Entry 2BJ4 (X-ray diffraction, 2.00 A resolution); this record covers chains A and C of the 4 polymer chains in the assembly.

== Chain A ==
Name: Estrogen receptor
From: Homo sapiens
Notes: fragment: residues 305-533 (ligand-binding domain)
UniProt: P03372 (ESR1_HUMAN); numbering as in UniProt (aligned over 305-533)
Chain sequence (252 residues; each row starts with the number of its first residue):
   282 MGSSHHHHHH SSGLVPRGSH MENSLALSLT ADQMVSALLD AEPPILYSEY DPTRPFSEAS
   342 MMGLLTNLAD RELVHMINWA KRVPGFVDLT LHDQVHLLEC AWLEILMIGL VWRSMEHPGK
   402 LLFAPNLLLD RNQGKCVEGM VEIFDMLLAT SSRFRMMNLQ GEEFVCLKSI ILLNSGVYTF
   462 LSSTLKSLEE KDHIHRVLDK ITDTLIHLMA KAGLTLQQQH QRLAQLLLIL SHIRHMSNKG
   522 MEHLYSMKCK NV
Not modelled in the structure: 282-304, 331-335, 463, 529-533
Ligand contacts: 4-hydroxytamoxifen (OHT): Met343, Leu346, Thr347, Leu349, Ala350, Asp351, Glu353, Leu354, Trp383, Leu384, Leu387, Met388, Leu391, Arg394, Phe404, Met421, Ile424, Phe425, Leu428, Gly521, His524, Leu525
What the authors report for this chain:
  - mutagenesis - G442H: unchanged binding to LxxLL peptide
  - mutagenesis - G442H: increased signaling in response to TIF2
  - specificity-determining residues: Gly442, Glu443 (by similarity / conservation)
  - binding site for 4-hydroxytamoxifen: Arg394 (citing earlier work)
  - specificity-determining residues: Ile326
  - mutagenesis - G442H: increased signaling in response to 4-hydroxytamoxifen

== Chain C ==
Name: Peptide antagonist
Chain sequence (11 residues; row label = number of the first residue in the row):
     1 LTSRDFGSWY A
What the authors report for this chain:
  - contacts within the chain: Phe6-Trp9

== How chain A and chain C interact ==
Pairs across the interface - 32 pairs, chain A then chain C:
  Leu320(A) with Arg4(C); Trp9(C), hydrophobic
  Glu323(A) with Ser3(C), hydrogen bond
  Pro324(A) with Thr2(C)
  Pro325(A) with Leu1(C)
  Ile326(A) with Leu1(C), hydrogen bond (backbone-backbone); Thr2(C); Ser3(C); Phe6(C), hydrophobic
  Tyr328(A) with Leu1(C), hydrophobic
  Trp393(A) with Ser3(C), hydrogen bond (side chain-backbone); Phe6(C); Gly7(C); Ser8(C); Trp9(C)
  Arg394(A) with Phe6(C)
  Glu397(A) with Phe6(C); Gly7(C), hydrogen bond (side chain-backbone)
  Leu403(A) with Phe6(C), hydrophobic
  Pro406(A) with Leu1(C), hydrophobic
  Gln441(A) with Ser8(C), hydrogen bond; Trp9(C), hydrogen bond (side chain-backbone); Tyr10(C), hydrogen bond (side chain-backbone)
  Gly442(A) with Ser8(C), hydrogen bond (backbone-backbone); Trp9(C)
  Glu443(A) with Trp9(C); Tyr10(C), hydrogen bond (side chain-backbone); Ala11(C), hydrogen bond (side chain-backbone)
  Glu444(A) with Tyr10(C), hydrogen bond
  Phe445(A) with Ser3(C)
  Ala493(A) with Tyr10(C), hydrophobic
  Arg503(A) with Tyr10(C)
Interface residues without a listed pair, chain A (23 interface residues in all): Asn439, Leu440, Val446, Leu489, Met490
The authors on this interface:
  - pairs named by the authors: Glu323(A)-Ser3(C) (hydrogen bond), Trp393(A)-Trp9(C), Arg394(A)-Phe6(C), Gln441(A)-Tyr10(C), Gly442(A)-Trp9(C), Ala493(A)-Tyr10(C)
  - interface residues, chain A: Gln441(A), Gly442(A), Glu443(A), Glu444(A)
  - hot spots on chain A (mutagenesis) - I326H, Q441A, G442H, E443A, E443K: decreased binding to Peptide antagonist (chain C)
  - interface residues, chain C: Ser3(C)
  - hot spots on chain C (mutagenesis) - F6A, G7A, S8A, W9A, Y10A: abolished binding to Estrogen receptor (chain A)

== In short ==
23 residues of chain A and 10 residues of chain C are in contact, with 11 hydrogen bonds. Polar pairs include
Glu323(A)-Ser3(C), Trp393(A)-Ser3(C) and Glu397(A)-Gly7(C). The paper describes a hydrogen bond between
Glu323(A) and Ser3(C); contacts between Trp393(A) and Trp9(C), Arg394(A) and Phe6(C) and Gln441(A) and
Tyr10(C) among others. From the paper: a binding site for 4-hydroxytamoxifen at Arg394(A); I326H, Q441A and
G442H of chain A, among others, reduce binding to Peptide antagonist (chain C); 10 substitutions were tested
in all.
Chain A is Estrogen receptor (Homo sapiens) and chain C is Peptide antagonist; the structure, Estrogen
receptor alpha lbd in complex with a phage-display derived peptide antagonist, was determined by X-ray
diffraction.
